3IMN - chain A; structure by X-ray diffraction, 1.81 A resolution.

== Chain A ==
Protein: Heparin lyase I
From: Bacteroides thetaiotaomicron
Chain sequence (378 residues; numbered 1 to 378; the number before each row is that of its first residue):
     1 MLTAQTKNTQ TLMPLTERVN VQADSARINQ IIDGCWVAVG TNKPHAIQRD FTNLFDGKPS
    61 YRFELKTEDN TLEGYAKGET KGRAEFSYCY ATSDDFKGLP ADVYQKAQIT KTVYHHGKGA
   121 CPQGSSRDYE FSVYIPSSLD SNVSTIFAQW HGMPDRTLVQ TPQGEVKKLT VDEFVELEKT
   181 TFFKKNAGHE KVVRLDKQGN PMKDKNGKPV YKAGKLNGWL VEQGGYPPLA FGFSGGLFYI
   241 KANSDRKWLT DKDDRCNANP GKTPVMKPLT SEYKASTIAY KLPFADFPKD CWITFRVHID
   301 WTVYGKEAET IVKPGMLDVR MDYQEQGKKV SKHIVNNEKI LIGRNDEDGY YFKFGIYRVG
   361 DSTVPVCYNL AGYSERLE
Not modelled in the structure: 1-6
Bound ions: Ca2+: E222, W248, N345, D346

== In short ==
The Ca2+ site is built by E222, W248, N345 and D346.
Chain A is Heparin lyase I (Bacteroides thetaiotaomicron); the structure, Crystal structure of heparin lyase I
from Bacteroides thetaiotaomicron, was determined by X-ray diffraction (same publication as 3IKW, 3ILR, 3IN9
and 3INA).
